Entry 5VY4 (electron microscopy, 3.30 A resolution); this record covers chains V and X of the 28 polymer chains in the assembly.

# Chain V (and X)
Molecule: Proteasome subunit beta
From: Thermoplasma acidophilum
Notes: EC 3.4.25.1; chain X of this document is another copy of the same molecule, construct and numbering; everything in this record applies to it too
UniProt: P28061 (PSB_THEAC); residues 1-203 here correspond to UniProt positions 9-211 (UniProt number = residue number + 8)
Chain sequence (203 residues; numbered 1 to 203; the number before each row is that of its first residue):
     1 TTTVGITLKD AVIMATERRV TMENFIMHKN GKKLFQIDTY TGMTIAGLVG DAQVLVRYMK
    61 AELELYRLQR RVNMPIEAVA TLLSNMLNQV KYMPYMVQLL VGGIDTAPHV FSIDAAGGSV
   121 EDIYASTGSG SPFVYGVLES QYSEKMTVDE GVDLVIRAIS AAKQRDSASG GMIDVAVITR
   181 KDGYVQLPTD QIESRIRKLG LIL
UniProt features mapped onto this chain:
  - active site: T1 (Nucleophile)

# Interface between chain V and chain X
Contacting residue pairs (26):
  T81(V) - R57(X)
  S84(V) - R57(X)
  N85(V) - V54(X)
  N85(V) - R57(X)  hydrogen bond
  N88(V) - G50(X)  hydrogen bond (side chain-backbone)
  N88(V) - D51(X)
  N88(V) - V54(X)
  K91(V) - D51(X)  salt bridge
  K91(V) - M93(X)
  K91(V) - P94(X)
  K91(V) - Y95(X)
  Y92(V) - M93(X)  hydrogen bond (side chain-backbone)
  Y92(V) - P94(X)  hydrogen bond (side chain-backbone)
  S112(V) - M27(X)
  S112(V) - H28(X)
  A116(V) - G50(X)
  G117(V) - G50(X)
  G118(V) - G50(X)
  S119(V) - Q53(X)  hydrogen bond (backbone-side chain)
  V120(V) - H28(X)
  E121(V) - N30(X)
  D122(V) - H28(X)
  S126(V) - M27(X)
  Y135(V) - F25(X)  hydrophobic
  Y135(V) - M27(X)
  E139(V) - K29(X)  salt bridge
Other interface residues (no listed pair), chain V (19 interface residues in all): Y124, T127
Other interface residues (no listed pair), chain X (15 interface residues in all): V49, M96

# Summary
19 residues of chain V and 15 residues of chain X are in contact; the contacts include 5 hydrogen bonds and 2
salt bridges. Among the polar pairs are K91(V)-D51(X), E139(V)-K29(X) and N85(V)-R57(X). Curated annotation
(UniProt) lists active-site residue T1(V) on chain V.
Both chains are Proteasome subunit beta (Thermoplasma acidophilum). Entry 5VY4 (Thermoplasma acidophilum 20S
Proteasome using 200keV with image shift) was determined by electron microscopy (same publication as 5VY3 and
5VY5).
